8GDR - chains C and D of the 7 polymer chains in the assembly; structure by electron microscopy, 3.60 A resolution.

== Chain C ==
Name: Monoclonal antibody 002-S21B10 heavy chain variable domain
Source organism: Homo sapiens
Notes: antibody fragment or engineered binder
Amino-acid sequence (224 residues; numbered 1 to 224; the number before each row is that of its first residue):
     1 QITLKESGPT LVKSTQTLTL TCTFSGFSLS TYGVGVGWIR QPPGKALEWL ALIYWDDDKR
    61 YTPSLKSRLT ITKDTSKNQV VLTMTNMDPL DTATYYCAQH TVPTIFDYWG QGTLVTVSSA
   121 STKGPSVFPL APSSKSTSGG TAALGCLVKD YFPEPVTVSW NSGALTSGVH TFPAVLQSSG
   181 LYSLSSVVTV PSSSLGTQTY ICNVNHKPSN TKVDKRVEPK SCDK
Disulfides: C22-C97, C146-C202

== Chain D ==
Name: Monoclonal antibody 002-S21B10 light chain variable domain
Source organism: Homo sapiens
Notes: antibody fragment or engineered binder
Amino-acid sequence (216 residues; each row starts with the number of its first residue):
     1 QSALTQPASV SGSPEQSITI SCSGTSRDIG GYNYVAWYQH HPGKAPKLMI YEVSNRPSGV
    61 SNRFSGSKSG NMASLTISGL QAEDKADYYC TSYTTGSTVV FGGGTKLTVL GQPKAAPSVT
   121 LFPPSSEELQ ANKATLVCLI SDFYPGAVTV AWKADSSPVK AGVETTTPSK QSNNKYAASS
   181 YLSLTPEQWK SHRSYSCQVT HEGSTVEKTV APTECS
Disulfides: C22-C90, C138-C197

== Chain C / chain D interface ==
Contacting residue pairs - 59 pairs, chain C then chain D:
  I39(C) - F101(D)  hydrophobic
  Q41(C) - H40(D)
  Q41(C) - Y89(D)  hydrogen bond
  A46(C) - G102(D)
  L47(C) - Y89(D)  hydrophobic
  L47(C) - F101(D)  hydrophobic
  W49(C) - S97(D)
  W49(C) - T98(D)
  W49(C) - V99(D)  hydrophobic
  P63(C) - S97(D)
  P63(C) - T98(D)
  Y96(C) - H40(D)
  H100(C) - Y93(D)
  V102(C) - Y34(D)  hydrophobic
  V102(C) - Y93(D)
  P103(C) - Y34(D)  hydrophobic
  P103(C) - Y51(D)
  P103(C) - E52(D)
  T104(C) - L48(D)
  T104(C) - Y51(D)
  I105(C) - Y38(D)  hydrogen bond (backbone-side chain)
  I105(C) - Y93(D)  hydrophobic
  I105(C) - V99(D)  hydrophobic
  F106(C) - Y38(D)
  F106(C) - V99(D)  hydrophobic
  F106(C) - F101(D)  hydrophobic
  D107(C) - L48(D)
  W109(C) - Y38(D)
  W109(C) - A45(D)
  W109(C) - P46(D)  hydrophobic
  W109(C) - F101(D)  hydrophobic
  G110(C) - A45(D)
  F128(C) - S125(D)
  F128(C) - E127(D)
  F128(C) - E128(D)
  P129(C) - E127(D)
  L130(C) - F122(D)  hydrophobic
  A131(C) - F122(D)
  K149(C) - T135(D)
  H170(C) - Q171(D)
  H170(C) - N173(D)
  T171(C) - Q171(D)  hydrogen bond (backbone-side chain)
  F172(C) - L139(D)  hydrophobic
  F172(C) - A177(D)
  F172(C) - A178(D)
  F172(C) - S179(D)
  P173(C) - T166(D)
  V175(C) - T165(D)
  V175(C) - T166(D)
  L176(C) - E164(D)
  Q177(C) - E164(D)
  S178(C) - E164(D)  hydrogen bond (backbone-side chain)
  L184(C) - Y181(D)
  S185(C) - Y181(D)  hydrogen bond (backbone-side chain)
  V187(C) - L139(D)  hydrophobic
  C222(C) - E214(D)
  C222(C) - S216(D)
  K224(C) - C215(D)
  K224(C) - S216(D)
Also at the interface, not in a pair above, chain C (42 interface residues in all): E48, Y61, T62, Q111, P132, A143, L147, D150
Also at the interface, not in a pair above, chain D (39 interface residues in all): G43, S92, G103, K133, I140, S169

== Summary ==
Chain C and chain D form an interface of 42 and 39 residues respectively, with 5 hydrogen bonds. Polar pairs
include Q41(C)-Y89(D), I105(C)-Y38(D) and T171(C)-Q171(D).
Chain C is Monoclonal antibody 002-S21B10 heavy chain variable domain and chain D is Monoclonal antibody
002-S21B10 light chain variable domain, both from Homo sapiens; the structure, SARS-Cov2 S protein structure
in complex with neutralizing monoclonal antibody 002-S21B10, was determined by electron microscopy.
